PDB entry 3J1B | electron microscopy, 4.90 A resolution (low resolution: residue-level contacts below are approximate; hydrogen-bond / salt-bridge calls are withheld) | chains M and N of the 16 polymer chains in the assembly

# Chain M (and N)
Molecule: Chaperonin alpha subunit
Source organism: Acidianus tengchongensis
Notes: chain N of this document is another copy of the same molecule, construct and numbering; everything in this record applies to it too
Reference sequence: Q877H0 (Q877H0_9CREN); residue numbers follow UniProt; this construct covers 1-563
Sequence (563 residues; numbered 1 to 563; the number before each row is that of its first residue):
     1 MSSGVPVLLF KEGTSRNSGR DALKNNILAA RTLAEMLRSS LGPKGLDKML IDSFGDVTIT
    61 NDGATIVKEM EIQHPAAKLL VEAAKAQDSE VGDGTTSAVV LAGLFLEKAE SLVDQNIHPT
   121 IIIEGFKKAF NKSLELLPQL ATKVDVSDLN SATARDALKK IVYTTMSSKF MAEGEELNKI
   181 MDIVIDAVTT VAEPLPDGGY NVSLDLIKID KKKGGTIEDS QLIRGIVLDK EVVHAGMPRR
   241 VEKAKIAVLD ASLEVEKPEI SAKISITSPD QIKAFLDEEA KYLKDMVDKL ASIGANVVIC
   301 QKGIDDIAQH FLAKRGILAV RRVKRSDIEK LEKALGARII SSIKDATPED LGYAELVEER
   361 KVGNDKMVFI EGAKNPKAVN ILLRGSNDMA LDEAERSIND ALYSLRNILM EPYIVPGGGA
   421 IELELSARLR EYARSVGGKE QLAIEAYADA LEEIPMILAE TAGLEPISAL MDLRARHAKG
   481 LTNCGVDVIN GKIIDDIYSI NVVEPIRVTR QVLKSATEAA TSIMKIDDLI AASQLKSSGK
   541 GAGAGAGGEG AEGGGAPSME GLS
Disordered / not traced: 1-13, 533-563

# Chain M / chain N interface
Contacting residue pairs - 43 pairs, chain M then chain N:
  Thr-14(M) / Glu-71(N)
  Arg-16(M) / Met-36(N)
  Arg-16(M) / Met-70(N)
  Pro-75(M) / Met-49(N)
  Pro-75(M) / Ile-51(N)
  Leu-79(M) / Met-49(N)
  Leu-79(M) / Ile-59(N)
  His-118(M) / Glu-460(N)
  His-118(M) / Gly-463(N)
  Pro-119(M) / Leu-46(N)
  Thr-120(M) / Lys-44(N)
  Thr-120(M) / Thr-461(N)
  Pro-258(M) / Leu-276(N)
  Ile-260(M) / Ile-272(N)
  Ile-260(M) / Leu-276(N)
  Ser-261(M) / Ile-266(N)
  Lys-263(M) / Ile-266(N)
  Lys-263(M) / Thr-267(N)
  Lys-525(M) / Lys-44(N)
  Lys-525(M) / Gly-45(N)
  Lys-525(M) / Leu-46(N)
  Lys-525(M) / Asp-47(N)
  Lys-525(M) / Asn-61(N)
  Ile-526(M) / Asp-47(N)
  Ile-526(M) / Met-49(N)
  Ile-526(M) / Ile-59(N)
  Asp-527(M) / Ser-39(N)
  Asp-527(M) / Leu-46(N)
  Asp-527(M) / Asp-47(N)
  Asp-528(M) / Asp-47(N)
  Asp-528(M) / Lys-48(N)
  Asp-528(M) / Met-49(N)
  Leu-529(M) / Met-49(N)
  Leu-529(M) / Ile-51(N)
  Ile-530(M) / Met-36(N)
  Ile-530(M) / Met-49(N)
  Ile-530(M) / Leu-50(N)
  Ile-530(M) / Ile-51(N)
  Ile-530(M) / Met-70(N)
  Ala-531(M) / Ile-51(N)
  Ala-532(M) / Ile-51(N)
  Ala-532(M) / Asp-52(N)
  Ala-532(M) / Ser-53(N)
Also at the interface, not in a pair above, chain M (22 interface residues in all): Asn-26, Ile-121, Ala-262
Also at the interface, not in a pair above, chain N (28 interface residues in all): Thr-32, Ile-72, Pro-269, Lys-273, Ala-462

# Overview
22 residues of chain M and 28 residues of chain N are in contact.
Both chains are Chaperonin alpha subunit (Acidianus tengchongensis). Entry 3J1B (Cryo-EM structure of 8-fold
symmetric rATcpn-alpha in apo state) was determined by electron microscopy together with 3J1C, 3J1E and 3J1F
from the same study.
